PDB entry 6TSM | X-ray diffraction, 1.40 A resolution | chains AAA and BBB

Chain AAA:
Protein: Agglutinin
From: Marasmius oreades
UniProtKB: Q8X123 (Q8X123_9AGAR); numbering as in UniProt (aligned over 1-293)
Amino-acid sequence (293 residues; each row starts with the number of its first residue):
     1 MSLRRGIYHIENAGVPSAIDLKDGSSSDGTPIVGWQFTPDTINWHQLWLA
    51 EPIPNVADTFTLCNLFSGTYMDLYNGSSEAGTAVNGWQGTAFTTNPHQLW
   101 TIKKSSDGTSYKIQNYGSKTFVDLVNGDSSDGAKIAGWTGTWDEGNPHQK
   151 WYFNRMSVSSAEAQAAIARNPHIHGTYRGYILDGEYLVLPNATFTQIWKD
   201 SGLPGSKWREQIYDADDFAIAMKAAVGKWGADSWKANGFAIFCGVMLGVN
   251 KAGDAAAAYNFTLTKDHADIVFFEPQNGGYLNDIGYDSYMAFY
Disordered / not traced: 1
Differences from the reference sequence: engineered mutation Ala-215 (Cys in Q8X123), Ala-257 (His in Q8X123)
Bound ions: Na+ site 1 near Gly-29 (its only coordinating residue here); Na+ site 2: Ile-53, Val-56; Ca2+ site 1: Leu-182, Asp-183, Asp-214, Asp-216 (shared with Val-3(BBB) of chain BBB); Ca2+ site 2: Asp-183, Gln-211, Asp-214, Asp-216, Asp-217
From the paper describing this entry:
  - binding site for Pro-val-val-arg (chain BBB): Leu-182, Trp-208, Ala-215, Leu-247, Ala-256, Ala-258
  - Ca2+ coordination: Gln-211
  - mutagenesis - C215A: abolished catalytic activity (citing earlier work)
  - mutagenesis - W208A, W208Q, Q276A, Q276W: decreased catalytic activity
  - mutagenesis - W208A, W208Q, W208Q/Q276W, Q276A, Q276W: decreased stability
  - mutagenesis - W208Q/Q276W: abolished catalytic activity
  - catalytic residues: Glu-274, Gln-276 (proposed by the authors, not directly observed)

Chain BBB:
Protein: Pro-val-val-arg
From: synthetic construct
Amino-acid sequence (4 residues; row label = number of the first residue in the row):
     1 PVVR
Bound ions: Ca2+: Val-3 (shared with Leu-182(AAA), Asp-183(AAA), Asp-214(AAA), Asp-216(AAA) of chain AAA)

Chain AAA / chain BBB interface:
Residue-residue contacts (18):
  Trp-208(AAA) / Arg-4(BBB)  hydrogen bond (side chain-backbone)
  Glu-210(AAA) / Arg-4(BBB)  salt bridge
  Asp-214(AAA) / Val-3(BBB)
  Asp-214(AAA) / Arg-4(BBB)
  Ala-215(AAA) / Arg-4(BBB)  hydrogen bond (backbone-backbone)
  Asp-216(AAA) / Val-3(BBB)
  Val-249(AAA) / Pro-1(BBB)  hydrophobic
  Gly-253(AAA) / Pro-1(BBB)
  Asp-254(AAA) / Pro-1(BBB)
  Ala-255(AAA) / Pro-1(BBB)
  Ala-256(AAA) / Pro-1(BBB)
  Ala-256(AAA) / Val-2(BBB)
  Ala-256(AAA) / Val-3(BBB)
  Ala-256(AAA) / Arg-4(BBB)  hydrogen bond (backbone-backbone)
  Ala-257(AAA) / Val-3(BBB)
  Ala-257(AAA) / Arg-4(BBB)
  Ala-258(AAA) / Val-3(BBB)  hydrophobic
  Tyr-289(AAA) / Val-3(BBB)
Other interface residues (no listed pair), chain AAA (14 interface residues in all): Leu-247
From the paper, about this interface:
  - residue pairs: Leu-247(AAA)/Val-3(BBB), Ala-258(AAA)/Val-3(BBB)
  - interface residues, chain AAA: Trp-208(AAA), Ala-215(AAA), Ala-256(AAA)

In short:
Chain AAA and chain BBB form an interface of 14 and 4 residues respectively, with 3 hydrogen bonds and 1 salt
bridge. Polar pairs include Glu-210(AAA)/Arg-4(BBB), Trp-208(AAA)/Arg-4(BBB) and Ala-215(AAA)/Arg-4(BBB). The
paper describes contacts between Leu-247(AAA) and Val-3(BBB) and Ala-258(AAA) and Val-3(BBB). From the paper:
catalytic residues Glu-274(AAA) and Gln-276(AAA); W208A, W208Q and W208Q/Q276W of chain AAA, among others,
reduce stability; 6 substitutions were tested in all.
Here chain AAA is Agglutinin (Marasmius oreades) and chain BBB is Pro-val-val-arg (synthetic construct). Entry
6TSM (Marasmius oreades agglutinin (MOA) in complex with the truncated PVVRAHS synthetic substrate) was
determined by X-ray diffraction, deposited together with 6TSL.
